PDB entry 8YIG | electron microscopy, 3.15 A resolution | chains A and F of the 6 polymer chains in the assembly

== Chain A ==
Name: Dicer-2, isoform A
Organism: Drosophila melanogaster
Notes: EC 3.1.21.1, 3.1.26.-, 3.1.26.3, 3.6.1.3
UniProt: A1ZAW0 (A1ZAW0_DROME); numbering as in UniProt (aligned over 2-1722)
Amino-acid sequence (1721 residues; row label = number of the first residue in the row):
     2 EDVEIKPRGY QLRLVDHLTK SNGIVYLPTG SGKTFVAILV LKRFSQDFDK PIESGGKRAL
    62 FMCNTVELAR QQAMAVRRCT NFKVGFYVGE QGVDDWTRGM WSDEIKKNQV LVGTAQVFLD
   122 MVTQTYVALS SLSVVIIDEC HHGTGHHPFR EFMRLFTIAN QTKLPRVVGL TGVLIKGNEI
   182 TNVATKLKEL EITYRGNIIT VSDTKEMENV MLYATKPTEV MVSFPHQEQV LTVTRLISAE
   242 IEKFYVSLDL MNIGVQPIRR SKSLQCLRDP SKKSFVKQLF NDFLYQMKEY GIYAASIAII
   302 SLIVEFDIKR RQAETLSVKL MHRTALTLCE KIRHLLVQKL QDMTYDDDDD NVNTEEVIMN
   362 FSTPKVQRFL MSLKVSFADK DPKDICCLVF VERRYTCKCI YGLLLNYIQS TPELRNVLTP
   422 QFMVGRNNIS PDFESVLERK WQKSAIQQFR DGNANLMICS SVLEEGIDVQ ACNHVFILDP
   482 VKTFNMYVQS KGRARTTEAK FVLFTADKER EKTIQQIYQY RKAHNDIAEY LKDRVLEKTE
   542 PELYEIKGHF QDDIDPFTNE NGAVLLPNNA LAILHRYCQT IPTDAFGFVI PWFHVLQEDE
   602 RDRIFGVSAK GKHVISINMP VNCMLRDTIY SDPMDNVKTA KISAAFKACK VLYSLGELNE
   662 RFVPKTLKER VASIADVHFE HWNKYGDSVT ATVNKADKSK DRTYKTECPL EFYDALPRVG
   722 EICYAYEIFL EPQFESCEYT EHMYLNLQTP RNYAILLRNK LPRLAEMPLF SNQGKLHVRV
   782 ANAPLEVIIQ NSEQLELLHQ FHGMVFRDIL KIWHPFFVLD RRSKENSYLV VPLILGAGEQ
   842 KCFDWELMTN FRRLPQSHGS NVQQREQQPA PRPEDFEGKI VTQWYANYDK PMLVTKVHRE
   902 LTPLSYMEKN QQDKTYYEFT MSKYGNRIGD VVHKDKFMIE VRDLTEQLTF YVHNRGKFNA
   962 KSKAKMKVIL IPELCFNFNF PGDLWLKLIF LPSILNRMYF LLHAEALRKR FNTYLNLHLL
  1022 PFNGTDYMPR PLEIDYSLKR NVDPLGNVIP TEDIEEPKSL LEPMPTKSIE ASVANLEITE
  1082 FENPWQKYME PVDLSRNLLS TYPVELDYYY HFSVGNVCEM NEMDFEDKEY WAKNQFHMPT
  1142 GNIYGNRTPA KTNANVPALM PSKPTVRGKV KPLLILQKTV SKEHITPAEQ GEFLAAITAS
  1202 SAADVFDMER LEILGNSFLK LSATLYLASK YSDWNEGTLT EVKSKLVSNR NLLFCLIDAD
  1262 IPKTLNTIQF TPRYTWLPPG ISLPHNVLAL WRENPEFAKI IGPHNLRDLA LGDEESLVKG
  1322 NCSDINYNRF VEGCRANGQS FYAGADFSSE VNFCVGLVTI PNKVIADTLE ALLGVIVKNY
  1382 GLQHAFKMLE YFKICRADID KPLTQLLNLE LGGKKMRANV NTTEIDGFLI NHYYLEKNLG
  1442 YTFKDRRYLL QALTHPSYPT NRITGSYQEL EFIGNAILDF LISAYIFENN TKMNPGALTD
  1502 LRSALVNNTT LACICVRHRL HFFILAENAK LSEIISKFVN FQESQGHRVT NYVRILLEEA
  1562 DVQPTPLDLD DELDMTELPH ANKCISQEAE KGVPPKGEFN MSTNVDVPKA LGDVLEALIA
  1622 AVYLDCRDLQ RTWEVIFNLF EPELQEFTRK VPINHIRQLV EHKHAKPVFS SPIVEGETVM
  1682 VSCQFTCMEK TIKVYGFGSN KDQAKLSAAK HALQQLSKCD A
Not modelled in the structure: 1043-1168, 1555-1604, 1656-1722
Sequence notes: conflict Asn-1217 (Asp in A1ZAW0), Asn-1476 (Asp in A1ZAW0)

== Chain F ==
Name: Isoform PD of Protein Loquacious
Organism: Drosophila melanogaster
UniProt: Q9VJY9 (LOQS_DROME), isoform Q9VJY9-4; residues 1-359 here = UniProt positions 1-359
Amino-acid sequence (359 residues; row label = number of the first residue in the row):
     1 MDQENFHGSS LPQQLQNLHI QPQQASPNPV QTGFAPRRHY NNLVGLGNGN AVSGSPVKGA
    61 PLGQRHVKLK KEKISAQVAQ LSQPGQLQLS DVGDPALAGG SGLQGGVGLM GVILPSDEAL
   121 KFVSETDANG LAMKTPVSIL QELLSRRGIT PGYELVQIEG AIHEPTFRFR VSFKDKDTPF
   181 TAMGAGRSKK EAKHAAARAL IDKLIGAQLP ESPSSSAGPS VTGLTVAGSG GDGNANATGG
   241 GDASDKTVGN PIGWLQEMCM QRRWPPPSYE TETEVGLPHE RLFTIACSIL NYREMGKGKS
   301 KKIAKRLAAH RMWMRLQETP IDSGKISDSI CGELEGEVSI IQDIDRYEQV SKDFEFIKI
Not modelled in the structure: 1-245, 321-343
Swiss-Prot annotation at these positions:
  - region: Ala-308, Ala-309 (Necessary for binding pre-miRNA)
  - mutagenesis: Ala-308 to Ala-309 (Abolishes interaction with pre-miRNA (pre let 7) in the presence of Dcr-1), Tyr-347 (Y347A: Reduced interaction with Dcr-2), Phe-356 (F356D: Reduced interaction with Dcr-2), Ile-359 (I359D: Reduced interaction with Dcr-2)

== Chain A / chain F interface ==
Pairs across the interface - 7 pairs, chain A then chain F:
  Trp-885(A) / Lys-352(F)
  Tyr-886(A) / Lys-352(F)
  Ala-887(A) / Lys-352(F)  hydrogen bond (backbone-side chain)
  Asn-888(A) / Lys-352(F)
  Asn-927(A) / Gln-349(F)  hydrogen bond (side chain-backbone)
  Arg-928(A) / Val-350(F)
  Arg-928(A) / Lys-352(F)
Interface residues without a listed pair, chain A (7 interface residues in all): Asp-890
Interface residues without a listed pair, chain F (5 interface residues in all): Glu-348, Ser-351

== In short ==
Chain A and chain F form an interface of 7 and 5 residues respectively, with 2 hydrogen bonds. Polar contacts
include Ala-887(A)/Lys-352(F) and Asn-927(A)/Gln-349(F). From UniProt: 5 mutagenesis sites on chain F.
Chain A is Dicer-2, isoform A and chain F is Isoform PD of Protein Loquacious, both from Drosophila
melanogaster; the structure, DmDcr-2/LoqsPD/slm2 in initial binding state, was determined by electron
microscopy together with 8YIH from the same study.
